5OUI - chains D and E of the 5 polymer chains in the assembly; structure by X-ray diffraction, 3.10 A resolution.

[Chain D (and E)]
Protein: Acetylcholine binding protein
Source organism: Homo sapiens
Notes: chain E of this document is another copy of the same molecule, construct and numbering; everything in this record applies to it too
Sequence (205 residues; row label = number of the first residue in the row; numbering starts at 0):
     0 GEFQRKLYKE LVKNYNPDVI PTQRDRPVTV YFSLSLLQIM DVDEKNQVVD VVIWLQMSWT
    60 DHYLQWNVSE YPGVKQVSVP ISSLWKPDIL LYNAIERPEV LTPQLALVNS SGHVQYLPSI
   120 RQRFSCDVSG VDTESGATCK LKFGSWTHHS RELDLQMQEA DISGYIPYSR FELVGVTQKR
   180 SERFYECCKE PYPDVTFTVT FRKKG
Disulfide bonds: Cys125-Cys138, Cys186-Cys187
Covalent attachments: N-acetylglucosamine (NAG) linked to Asn108
Reported in the primary citation:
  - binding site for the ligand AVB: Leu33, Val67, Ser68, Glu158, Ala159, Asp160, Ile161, Val175, Thr176, Gln177, Phe196, Val198
  - mutagenesis - I80D, P97F, I119G, Q121F, F123S: abolished expression

[Chain D / chain E interface]
Contacting residue pairs (42):
  Asn13(D) with Arg4(E), hydrogen bond (backbone-side chain)
  Asn15(D) with Arg4(E)
  Asp17(D) with Ser77(E); Pro79(E)
  Val18(D) with Gly0(E); Gln3(E)
  Ile19(D) with Gly0(E), hydrogen bond (backbone-backbone)
  Pro20(D) with Gly0(E)
  Thr21(D) with Gly0(E), hydrogen bond (backbone-backbone)
  Lys44(D) with Arg169(E), hydrogen bond (backbone-side chain)
  Asn45(D) with Gln37(E); Met39(E); Asp40(E); Arg169(E), hydrogen bond
  Gln46(D) with Tyr167(E), hydrogen bond (side chain-backbone)
  Val47(D) with Met39(E), hydrophobic
  Tyr62(D) with Gly0(E); Glu1(E), hydrogen bond; Arg4(E)
  Asp87(D) with Leu104(E)
  Leu89(D) with Pro102(E)
  Ala93(D) with Leu100(E)
  Ile94(D) with Met39(E), hydrophobic; Leu100(E); Arg120(E), hydrogen bond (backbone-side chain)
  Glu95(D) with Glu98(E); Leu100(E); Arg120(E), salt bridge
  Arg96(D) with Glu98(E), hydrogen bond (backbone-side chain); Val99(E); Leu100(E)
  Ser124(D) with Gln37(E), hydrogen bond; Tyr167(E), hydrogen bond
  Cys125(D) with Tyr167(E), hydrogen bond (backbone-side chain)
  Asp126(D) with Tyr167(E)
  Trp145(D) with Trp53(E); Thr101(E); Pro102(E); Leu116(E)
  Thr146(D) with Ser77(E), hydrogen bond; Leu106(E)
  His147(D) with Ser77(E)
Also at the interface, not in a pair above, chain D (27 interface residues in all): His61, His148, Glu151
Also at the interface, not in a pair above, chain E (25 interface residues in all): Tyr7, Lys8, Val51, Gln75

[Overview]
27 residues of chain D face 25 of chain E across their interface; the contacts include 13 hydrogen bonds and 1
salt bridge. Polar contacts include Glu95(D)-Arg120(E), Asn13(D)-Arg4(E) and Lys44(D)-Arg169(E). From the
paper: a binding site for the ligand AVB at Leu33(D), Val67(D) and Ser68(D) among others; I80D, P97F and I119G
of chain D, among others, abolish expression; 5 substitutions were tested in all.
Chain D and chain E are both Acetylcholine binding protein (Homo sapiens); the structure, Humanized
alpha-AChBP (acetylcholine binding protein) in complex with allosteric binder fragment CU2017, was determined
by X-ray diffraction, deposited together with 5OUG and 5OUH.
